PDB entry 8QUO | electron microscopy, 1.94 A resolution | chains A and C of the 5 polymer chains in the assembly

== Chain A (and C) ==
Name: Coproheme decarboxylase
From: Corynebacterium diphtheriae
Notes: chain C of this document is another copy of the same molecule, construct and numbering; everything in this record applies to it too
Reference sequence: Q6NGV6 (Q6NGV6_CORDI); numbering as in UniProt (aligned over 1-234)
Sequence (237 residues; each row starts with the number of its first residue; numbers below 1 keep their minus sign (Gly-1 is residue -1)):
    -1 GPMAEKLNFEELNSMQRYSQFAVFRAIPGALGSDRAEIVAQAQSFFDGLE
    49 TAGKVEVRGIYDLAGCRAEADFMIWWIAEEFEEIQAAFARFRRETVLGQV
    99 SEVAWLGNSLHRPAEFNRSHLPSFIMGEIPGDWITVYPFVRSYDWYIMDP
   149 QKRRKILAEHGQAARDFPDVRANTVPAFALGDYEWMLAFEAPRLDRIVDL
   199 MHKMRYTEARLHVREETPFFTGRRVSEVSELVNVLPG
Unresolved in the structure: -1 to 5
Construct notes: expression tag (-1 to 0, 235)
Metal / ion sites: heme Fe near His158 (its only coordinating residue here)
Small-molecule neighbours: heme (HEM): Ala112, Glu113, Phe114, Asn115, His118, Tyr135, Phe137, Arg139, Trp143, Leu155, His158, Gly159, Ala162, Phe165, Val168, Ala170, Thr172, Trp183, Leu185, Phe187, Leu198, Met199, Met202, Arg208, Glu214
Reported in the primary citation:
  - binding site for heme: Glu113, Asn115, His118, Arg139, Trp143
  - conformationally variable residues (order/disorder transition, side-chain flip): Ala112 to Arg116, His118
  - catalytic residues: His118, Tyr135 (citing earlier work)
  - binding site for heme: Phe114 (from molecular simulation)

== Interface between chain A and chain C ==
Contacting residue pairs (63; chain A residue first):
  Asp60(A) - Gln83(C)  hydrogen bond (backbone-side chain)
  Ala62(A) - Gln83(C)  hydrogen bond (backbone-side chain)
  Gly63(A) - Gln18(C)  hydrogen bond (backbone-side chain)
  Gly63(A) - Phe79(C)
  Gly63(A) - Phe86(C)
  Gly63(A) - Leu104(C)
  Gly63(A) - Asn106(C)  hydrogen bond (backbone-side chain)
  Cys64(A) - Leu104(C)
  Cys64(A) - Asn106(C)  hydrogen bond (backbone-side chain)
  Cys64(A) - Leu178(C)
  Arg65(A) - Leu104(C)
  Arg65(A) - Asp180(C)  salt bridge
  Ala66(A) - Val101(C)
  Ala66(A) - Ala102(C)
  Ala66(A) - Trp103(C)
  Ala66(A) - Leu104(C)
  Asp69(A) - Arg90(C)  salt bridge
  Trp131(A) - Phe79(C)  hydrophobic
  Trp131(A) - Glu80(C)
  Trp131(A) - Gln83(C)
  Thr133(A) - Ala177(C)
  Arg191(A) - Gln14(C)  hydrogen bond
  Arg191(A) - Glu78(C)  salt bridge
  Leu192(A) - Tyr16(C)
  Leu192(A) - Phe79(C)  hydrophobic
  Leu192(A) - Leu178(C)  hydrophobic
  Asp193(A) - Gln14(C)
  Asp193(A) - Tyr16(C)  hydrogen bond (backbone-side chain)
  Asp193(A) - Leu108(C)
  Asp193(A) - Arg110(C)
  Ile195(A) - Ala177(C)  hydrophobic
  Val196(A) - Phe176(C)
  Val196(A) - Leu178(C)  hydrophobic
  Asp197(A) - Arg110(C)  salt bridge
  Met199(A) - Phe176(C)  hydrophobic
  His200(A) - Phe176(C)
  Arg203(A) - Tyr144(C)
  Arg203(A) - Ile145(C)
  Arg203(A) - Phe176(C)
  Arg203(A) - Glu182(C)  salt bridge
  Tyr204(A) - Glu113(C)  hydrogen bond
  Tyr204(A) - Tyr144(C)
  Tyr204(A) - Ile145(C)
  Tyr204(A) - Arg151(C)
  Thr205(A) - Ile145(C)
  Arg208(A) - Tyr141(C)
  Arg208(A) - Arg212(C)
  Leu209(A) - Asp142(C)
  Leu209(A) - Ile145(C)  hydrophobic
  Val211(A) - Tyr141(C)  hydrogen bond (backbone-side chain)
  Arg212(A) - Tyr141(C)
  Glu214(A) - Arg212(C)  salt bridge
  Thr215(A) - Asp180(C)
  Pro216(A) - Asp180(C)
  Phe217(A) - Ala177(C)  hydrophobic
  Phe217(A) - Gly179(C)
  Phe217(A) - Asp180(C)  hydrogen bond (backbone-side chain)
  Thr219(A) - Ala177(C)  hydrogen bond (side chain-backbone)
  Asn231(A) - Arg91(C)
  Val232(A) - Ala87(C)
  Val232(A) - Arg91(C)  hydrogen bond (backbone-side chain)
  Leu233(A) - Arg91(C)
  Pro234(A) - Arg90(C)
Interface residues without a listed pair, chain A (38 interface residues in all): Pro26, Arg33, Leu61, Glu206, Arg221
Interface residues without a listed pair, chain C (32 interface residues in all): Trp183

== In short ==
38 residues of chain A face 32 of chain C across their interface; the contacts include 12 hydrogen bonds and 6
salt bridges. Polar pairs include Arg65(A)-Asp180(C), Asp69(A)-Arg90(C) and Arg191(A)-Glu78(C). Bound to chain
A: heme. From the paper: catalytic residues His118(A) and Tyr135(A); a binding site for heme at Glu113(A),
Asn115(A) and His118(A) among others.
Chain A and chain C are both Coproheme decarboxylase (Corynebacterium diphtheriae); the structure, Cryo-EM
structure of coproheme decarboxylase from Corynebacterium diphtheriae in complex with heme b, was determined
by electron microscopy, deposited together with 8QWC.
